Entry 7EZH (electron microscopy, 3.20 A resolution); this record covers chains B and H of the 6 polymer chains in the assembly.

Chain B:
Name: Guanine nucleotide-binding protein G(I)/G(S)/G(T) subunit beta-1
From: Homo sapiens
UniProt: P62873 (GBB1_HUMAN); residues 2-340 here = UniProt positions 2-340
Sequence (351 residues; row label = number of the first residue in the row; numbers below 1 keep their minus sign (Met-10 is residue -10)):
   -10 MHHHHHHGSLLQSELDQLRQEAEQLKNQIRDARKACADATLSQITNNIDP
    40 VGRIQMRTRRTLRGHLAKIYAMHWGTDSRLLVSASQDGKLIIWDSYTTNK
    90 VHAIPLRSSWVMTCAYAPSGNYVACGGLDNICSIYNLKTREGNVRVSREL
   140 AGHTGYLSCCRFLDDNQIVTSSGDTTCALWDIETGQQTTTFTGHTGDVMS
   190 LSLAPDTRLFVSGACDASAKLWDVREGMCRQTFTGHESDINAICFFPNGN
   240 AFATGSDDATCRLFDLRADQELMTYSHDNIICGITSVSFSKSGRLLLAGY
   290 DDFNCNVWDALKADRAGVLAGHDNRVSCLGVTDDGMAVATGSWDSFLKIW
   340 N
Not modelled in the structure: -10 to 1
Differences from the reference sequence: expression tag (-10 to 1)
Cystine bridges: Cys121-Cys149

Chain H:
Name: scFv16
From: synthetic construct
Notes: antibody fragment or engineered binder
Sequence (247 residues; numbered 2 to 247 plus 14 insertion-coded residues; 13 numbers in that range are skipped by the numbering (no residue carries them; nothing is unmodelled there); the number before each row is that of its first residue; a row labelled like 121A-121N holds insertion residues (121A, then the next letters in order)):
     2 VQLVESGGGLVQPGGSRKLSCSASGFAFSSFGMHWVRQAPEKGLEWVAYI
    52 SSGSGTIYYADTVKGRFTISRDDPKNTLFLQMTSLRSEDTAMYYCVRSIY
   102 YYGSSPFDFWGQGTTLTVSA
121A-121N GGGGSGGGGSGGGG
   135 SADIVMTQATSSVPVTPGESVSISCRSSKSLLHSNGNTYLYWFLQRPGQS
   185 PQLLIYRMSNLASGVPDRFSGSGSGTAFTLTISRLEAEDVGVYYCMQHLE
   235 YPLTFGAGTKLEL
Not modelled in the structure: 121A-121N

How chain B and chain H interact:
Contacting residue pairs - 13 pairs, chain B then chain H:
  Asp66(B) with Tyr103(H), hydrogen bond
  Arg68(B) with Tyr103(H)
  Leu69(B) with Tyr103(H), hydrophobic
  Val90(B) with Tyr102(H), hydrophobic
  His91(B) with Tyr102(H)
  Arg129(B) with Val2(H); Arg98(H), hydrogen bond (backbone-side chain)
  Glu130(B) with Gly26(H); Phe27(H); Ala28(H), hydrogen bond (backbone-backbone); Phe32(H)
  Gly131(B) with Ser31(H); Phe32(H)
Other interface residues (no listed pair), chain B (10 interface residues in all): Lys127, Asn132
Other interface residues (no listed pair), chain H (12 interface residues in all): Ile100, Gly104, Ser197

In short:
10 residues of chain B face 12 of chain H across their interface, with 3 hydrogen bonds. Polar contacts
include Asp66(B)-Tyr103(H), Arg129(B)-Arg98(H) and Glu130(B)-Ala28(H).
Here chain B is Guanine nucleotide-binding protein G(I)/G(S)/G(T) subunit beta-1 (Homo sapiens) and chain H is
scFv16 (synthetic construct). Entry 7EZH (Cryo-EM structure of an activated Cholecystokinin A receptor
(CCKAR)-Gi complex) was determined by electron microscopy, deposited together with 7EZK and 7EZM.
